PDB entry 8B4I | electron microscopy, 3.32 A resolution | chains A and I of the 10 polymer chains in the assembly

Chain A:
Name: Mitochondrial import receptor subunit Tom40
Organism: Neurospora crassa
Reference sequence: A0A0B0E409 (A0A0B0E409_NEUCS); residues 1-349 here = UniProt positions 1-349
Sequence (349 residues; row label = number of the first residue in the row):
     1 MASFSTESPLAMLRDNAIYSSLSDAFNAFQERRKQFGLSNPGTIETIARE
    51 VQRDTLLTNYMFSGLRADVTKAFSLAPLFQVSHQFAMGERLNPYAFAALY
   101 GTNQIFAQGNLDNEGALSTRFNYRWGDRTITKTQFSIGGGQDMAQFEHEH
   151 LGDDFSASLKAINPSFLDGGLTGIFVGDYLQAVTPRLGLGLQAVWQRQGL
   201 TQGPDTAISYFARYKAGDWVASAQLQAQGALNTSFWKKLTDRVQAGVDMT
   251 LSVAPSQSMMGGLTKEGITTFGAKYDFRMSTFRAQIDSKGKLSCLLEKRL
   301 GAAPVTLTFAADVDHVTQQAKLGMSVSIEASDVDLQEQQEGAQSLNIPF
Unresolved in the structure: 1-24
Ligand contacts:
  - DU0 (2-[2-[(1S,2S,4S,5'R,6R,7S,8R,9S,12S,13R,16S)-5',7,9,13-tetramethylspiro[5-oxapentacyclo[10.8.0.02,9.04,8.013,18]icos-18-ene-6,2'-oxane]-16-yl]oxyethyl]propane-1,3-diol), molecule 1: I286, D287, S288, K289, G290, V316
  - DU0, molecule 2: I286, H315, V316
  - DU0, molecule 3: L300, A303, V305, I328
  - diundecyl phosphatidyl choline (PLC): L65, R66, A67, M87, L296, K298, L300, L307, F309, M324, V326
Reported in the primary citation:
  - binding site for diundecyl phosphatidyl choline: F309

Chain I:
Name: TOM7
Organism: Neurospora crassa
Reference sequence: Q9C1J0 (Q9C1J0_NEUCS); residues 1-53 here = UniProt positions 1-53
Sequence (53 residues; numbered 1 to 53; the number before each row is that of its first residue):
     1 MFALSEESKERIGKLIDISRVVVHYGYLPLILYLGYTRSVPRPSIIRLLS
    51 PLS
Unresolved in the structure: 1-2

Chain A / chain I interface:
Residue-residue contacts (46; chain A residue first):
  V69(A) - P51(I)  hydrophobic
  K71(A) - P51(I)
  F73(A) - P41(I)
  F73(A) - P43(I)  hydrophobic
  F73(A) - R47(I)
  F73(A) - L48(I)
  S74(A) - V40(I)
  A76(A) - V40(I)
  P77(A) - R38(I)
  F79(A) - G35(I)
  F79(A) - Y36(I)
  F79(A) - S39(I)
  F79(A) - L48(I)  hydrophobic
  H83(A) - P51(I)
  F96(A) - L28(I)  hydrophobic
  F96(A) - L49(I)  hydrophobic
  A98(A) - I31(I)  hydrophobic
  A98(A) - L32(I)  hydrophobic
  Y100(A) - I31(I)  hydrophobic
  Y100(A) - L34(I)
  Y100(A) - G35(I)
  Y100(A) - R38(I)
  A107(A) - Y27(I)
  A107(A) - I31(I)  hydrophobic
  Q108(A) - Y27(I)
  G109(A) - L28(I)
  L111(A) - L28(I)  hydrophobic
  G115(A) - H24(I)
  L117(A) - V23(I)
  L117(A) - H24(I)
  L117(A) - L28(I)  hydrophobic
  T119(A) - Y27(I)
  R120(A) - Y27(I)  hydrogen bond (backbone-side chain)
  F121(A) - Y27(I)
  I137(A) - R20(I)
  I137(A) - V23(I)  hydrophobic
  I137(A) - H24(I)
  D142(A) - R20(I)  salt bridge
  L167(A) - L4(I)
  L167(A) - K9(I)
  L167(A) - I12(I)  hydrophobic
  G169(A) - L4(I)
  I328(A) - L52(I)  hydrophobic
  D332(A) - R47(I)  salt bridge
  Q338(A) - V40(I)
  Q338(A) - P41(I)
Also at the interface, not in a pair above, chain A (33 interface residues in all): V81, L99, G138, F166, A330, E337

Overview:
33 residues of chain A and 23 residues of chain I are in contact; the contacts include 1 hydrogen bond and 2
salt bridges. Polar contacts include D142(A)-R20(I), D332(A)-R47(I) and R120(A)-Y27(I). Bound to chain A: 3
copies of compound DU0 and diundecyl phosphatidyl choline. From the paper: a binding site for diundecyl
phosphatidyl choline at F309(A).
Chain A is Mitochondrial import receptor subunit Tom40 and chain I is TOM7, both from Neurospora crassa; the
structure, Cryo-EM structure of the Neurospora crassa TOM core complex at 3.3 angstrom, was determined by
electron microscopy.
